Entry 4Q71 (X-ray diffraction, 2.20 A resolution); this record covers chains A and B.

Chain A (and B):
Protein: Proline dehydrogenase
From: Bradyrhizobium diazoefficiens USDA 110
Notes: EC 1.5.99.8, 1.2.1.88; chain B of this document is another copy of the same molecule, construct and numbering; everything in this record applies to it too
UniProtKB: Q89E26 (Q89E26_BRADU); numbering as in UniProt (aligned over 1-999)
Amino-acid sequence (1001 residues; numbered -1 to 999; the number before each row is that of its first residue; numbers below 1 keep their minus sign (Gly-1 is residue -1)):
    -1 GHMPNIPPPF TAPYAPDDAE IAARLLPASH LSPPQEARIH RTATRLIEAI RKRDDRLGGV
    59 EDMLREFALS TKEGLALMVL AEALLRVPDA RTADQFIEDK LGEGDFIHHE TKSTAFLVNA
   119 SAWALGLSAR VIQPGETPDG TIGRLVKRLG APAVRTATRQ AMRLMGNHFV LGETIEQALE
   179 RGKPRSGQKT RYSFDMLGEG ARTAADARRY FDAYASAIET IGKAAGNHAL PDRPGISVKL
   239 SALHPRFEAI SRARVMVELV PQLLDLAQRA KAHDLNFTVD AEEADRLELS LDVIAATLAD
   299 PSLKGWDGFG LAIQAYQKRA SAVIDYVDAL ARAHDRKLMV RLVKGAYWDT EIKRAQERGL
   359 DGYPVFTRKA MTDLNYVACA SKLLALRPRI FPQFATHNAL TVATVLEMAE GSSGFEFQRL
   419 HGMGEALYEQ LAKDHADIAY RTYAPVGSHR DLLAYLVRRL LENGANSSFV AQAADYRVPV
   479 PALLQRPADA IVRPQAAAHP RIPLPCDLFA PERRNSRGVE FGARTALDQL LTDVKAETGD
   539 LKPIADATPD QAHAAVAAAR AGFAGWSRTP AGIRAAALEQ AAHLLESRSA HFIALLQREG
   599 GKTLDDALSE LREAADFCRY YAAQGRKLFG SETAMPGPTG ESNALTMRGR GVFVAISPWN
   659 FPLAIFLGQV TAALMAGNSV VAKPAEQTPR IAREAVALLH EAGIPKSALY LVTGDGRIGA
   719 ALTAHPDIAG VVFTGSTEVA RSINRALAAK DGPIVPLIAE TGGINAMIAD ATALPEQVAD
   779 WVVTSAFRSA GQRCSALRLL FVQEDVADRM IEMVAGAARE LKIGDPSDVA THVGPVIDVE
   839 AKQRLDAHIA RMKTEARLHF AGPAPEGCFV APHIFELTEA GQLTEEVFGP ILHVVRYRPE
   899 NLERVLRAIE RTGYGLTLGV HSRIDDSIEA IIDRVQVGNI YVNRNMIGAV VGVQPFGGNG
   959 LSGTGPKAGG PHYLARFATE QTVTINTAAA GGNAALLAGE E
Not modelled in the structure: -1 to 0, 51-53, 123-127, 183-184, 536-541, 989-999 (chain B: -1 to 1, 51-54, 123-127, 183-185, 536-541, 990-999)
Sequence notes: expression tag (-1 to 0); engineered mutation Trp779 (Asp in Q89E26)
Residues lining bound ligands: FAD (flavin-adenine dinucleotide): Asp278, Ala279, Ala310, Gln312, Tyr314, Arg339, Val341, Lys342, Gly343, Ala344, Tyr345, Trp346, Phe364, Thr365, Arg366, Lys367, Thr370, Asp371, Ala393, Thr394, His395, Asn396, Thr399, Gln416, Arg417, Leu418, Tyr441, Ser465, Ser466, Phe467, Val468
Reported in the primary citation:
  - catalytic residues: Cys792 (citing earlier work)
  - mutagenesis - T348Y, S607Y: unchanged catalytic activity on substrate channeling
  - mutagenesis - D779W: decreased catalytic activity
  - mutagenesis - D779W: unchanged catalytic activity (PRODH activity)
  - mutagenesis - D779W: decreased catalytic activity on P5C/GSA
  - mutagenesis - D779W: decreased catalytic activity on succinate semialdehyde
  - mutagenesis - D779W: unchanged binding to NAD+
  - conformationally variable residues (side-chain flip): Gln775, His919
  - mutagenesis - D779W (81- and 941-fold): decreased catalytic activity (P5CDH activity)

Interface between chain A and chain B:
Pairs across the interface (141; chain A residue first):
  Thr69(A) - Ala987(B)  hydrogen bond (side chain-backbone)
  Thr69(A) - Ala988(B)  hydrogen bond (side chain-backbone)
  Ile350(A) - Thr637(B)
  Lys351(A) - Thr637(B)
  Lys351(A) - Gly638(B)  hydrogen bond (side chain-backbone)
  Lys351(A) - Asn984(B)  hydrogen bond
  Gln354(A) - Pro636(B)
  Gln354(A) - Thr637(B)  hydrogen bond (side chain-backbone)
  Leu459(A) - Ala987(B)
  Leu506(A) - Gly635(B)
  Phe507(A) - Pro634(B)  hydrophobic
  Arg566(A) - Asp931(B)  salt bridge
  Arg566(A) - Arg932(B)
  Met633(A) - Gly950(B)
  Met633(A) - Val951(B)
  Pro634(A) - Phe507(B)  hydrophobic
  Pro634(A) - Gly950(B)
  Pro634(A) - Val951(B)
  Gly635(A) - Leu506(B)
  Pro636(A) - Gln354(B)
  Thr637(A) - Ile350(B)
  Thr637(A) - Lys351(B)
  Thr637(A) - Gln354(B)  hydrogen bond (backbone-side chain)
  Gly638(A) - Lys351(B)  hydrogen bond (backbone-side chain)
  Glu639(A) - Arg942(B)  salt bridge
  Glu639(A) - Gln952(B)  hydrogen bond
  Asn641(A) - Val951(B)
  Asn641(A) - Gln952(B)  hydrogen bond
  Leu643(A) - Pro969(B)
  Met645(A) - His970(B)
  Arg646(A) - Ile930(B)  hydrogen bond (side chain-backbone)
  Arg646(A) - Asp931(B)  hydrogen bond (side chain-backbone)
  Arg646(A) - Val933(B)  hydrogen bond (side chain-backbone)
  Arg648(A) - Thr962(B)  hydrogen bond (side chain-backbone)
  Ala738(A) - Ile752(B)
  Arg739(A) - Lys748(B)
  Arg739(A) - Asp749(B)  salt bridge
  Asn742(A) - Ala746(B)
  Asn742(A) - Ile752(B)
  Arg743(A) - Ala746(B)  hydrogen bond (side chain-backbone)
  Arg743(A) - Ala747(B)  hydrogen bond (side chain-backbone)
  Arg743(A) - Lys748(B)  hydrogen bond (side chain-backbone)
  Arg743(A) - Asp749(B)  salt bridge
  Ala746(A) - Asn742(B)
  Ala746(A) - Arg743(B)  hydrogen bond (backbone-side chain)
  Ala746(A) - Ala746(B)  hydrophobic
  Ala747(A) - Arg743(B)  hydrogen bond (backbone-side chain)
  Lys748(A) - Arg739(B)
  Lys748(A) - Arg743(B)  hydrogen bond (backbone-side chain)
  Asp749(A) - Arg739(B)  salt bridge
  Asp749(A) - Arg743(B)  salt bridge
  Gly750(A) - Leu959(B)
  Pro751(A) - Gly958(B)
  Pro751(A) - Leu959(B)
  Ile752(A) - Ala738(B)
  Ile752(A) - Asn742(B)
  Ile752(A) - Leu755(B)  hydrophobic
  Ile752(A) - Thr962(B)
  Leu755(A) - Ile752(B)  hydrophobic
  Trp779(A) - Asn984(B)
  Ile930(A) - Arg646(B)  hydrogen bond (backbone-side chain)
  Ile930(A) - Gln979(B)
  Ile930(A) - Val981(B)  hydrophobic
  Asp931(A) - Arg566(B)  salt bridge
  Asp931(A) - Arg646(B)  hydrogen bond (backbone-side chain)
  Arg932(A) - Arg566(B)  hydrogen bond (backbone-side chain)
  Val933(A) - Arg646(B)  hydrogen bond (backbone-side chain)
  Val933(A) - Gln979(B)
  Gln934(A) - Arg648(B)
  Gln934(A) - Gln979(B)
  Val935(A) - Gln979(B)  hydrogen bond (backbone-side chain)
  Gly936(A) - Gln979(B)
  Gly936(A) - Thr980(B)  hydrogen bond (backbone-backbone)
  Asn937(A) - Thr980(B)
  Ile938(A) - Gln979(B)
  Ile938(A) - Thr980(B)  hydrogen bond (backbone-backbone)
  Ile938(A) - Val981(B)
  Ile938(A) - Thr982(B)  hydrogen bond (backbone-backbone)
  Tyr939(A) - Thr982(B)
  Val940(A) - Thr982(B)  hydrogen bond (backbone-backbone)
  Val940(A) - Ile983(B)
  Val940(A) - Asn984(B)  hydrogen bond (backbone-backbone)
  Asn941(A) - Asn984(B)  hydrogen bond (backbone-side chain)
  Arg942(A) - Glu639(B)  salt bridge
  Arg942(A) - Thr982(B)
  Gly950(A) - Met633(B)
  Gly950(A) - Pro634(B)
  Val951(A) - Met633(B)
  Val951(A) - Pro634(B)
  Val951(A) - Gly635(B)
  Val951(A) - Asn641(B)
  Gln952(A) - Glu639(B)  hydrogen bond
  Gln952(A) - Asn641(B)  hydrogen bond
  Gln952(A) - Thr982(B)
  Pro953(A) - Met633(B)  hydrophobic
  Pro953(A) - Thr980(B)  hydrogen bond (backbone-side chain)
  Asn957(A) - Thr977(B)  hydrogen bond
  Gly958(A) - Pro751(B)
  Leu959(A) - Gly750(B)
  Leu959(A) - Pro751(B)
  Thr962(A) - Arg648(B)  hydrogen bond (backbone-side chain)
  Thr962(A) - Ile752(B)
  Pro964(A) - Glu978(B)
  Lys965(A) - Glu978(B)  hydrogen bond (backbone-side chain)
  Lys965(A) - Gln979(B)
  Lys965(A) - Thr980(B)  hydrogen bond
  Pro969(A) - Leu643(B)
  His970(A) - Met645(B)
  His970(A) - Glu978(B)
  Arg974(A) - Arg974(B)
  Thr977(A) - Asn957(B)  hydrogen bond
  Glu978(A) - Pro964(B)
  Glu978(A) - Lys965(B)  hydrogen bond (side chain-backbone)
  Glu978(A) - His970(B)
  Gln979(A) - Ile930(B)
  Gln979(A) - Val933(B)
  Gln979(A) - Gln934(B)
  Gln979(A) - Val935(B)  hydrogen bond (side chain-backbone)
  Gln979(A) - Gly936(B)
  Gln979(A) - Ile938(B)
  Thr980(A) - Gly936(B)  hydrogen bond (backbone-backbone)
  Thr980(A) - Asn937(B)
  Thr980(A) - Ile938(B)  hydrogen bond (backbone-backbone)
  Thr980(A) - Pro953(B)  hydrogen bond (side chain-backbone)
  Thr980(A) - Lys965(B)  hydrogen bond
  Val981(A) - Ile930(B)  hydrophobic
  Val981(A) - Ile938(B)
  Thr982(A) - Ile938(B)  hydrogen bond (backbone-backbone)
  Thr982(A) - Tyr939(B)
  Thr982(A) - Val940(B)  hydrogen bond (backbone-backbone)
  Thr982(A) - Arg942(B)
  Thr982(A) - Gln952(B)
  Ile983(A) - Val940(B)
  Asn984(A) - Lys351(B)  hydrogen bond
  Asn984(A) - Trp779(B)
  Asn984(A) - Val940(B)  hydrogen bond (backbone-backbone)
  Asn984(A) - Asn941(B)  hydrogen bond (side chain-backbone)
  Ala987(A) - Thr69(B)  hydrogen bond (backbone-side chain)
  Ala987(A) - Leu459(B)
  Ala988(A) - Thr69(B)
  Ala988(A) - Leu459(B)
Also at the interface, not in a pair above, chain A (73 interface residues in all): Glu355, Leu626, Ala973, Ala986
Also at the interface, not in a pair above, chain B (75 interface residues in all): Glu355, Phe561, Leu626, Ala973, Ala986, Gly989

Summary:
The interface between chain A and chain B involves 73 residues on one side and 75 on the other, with 50
hydrogen bonds and 8 salt bridges. Polar contacts include Arg566(A)-Asp931(B), Glu639(A)-Arg942(B) and
Arg739(A)-Asp749(B). The paper reports the catalytic residue Cys792(A); D779W of chain A reduces catalytic
activity; 3 substitutions were tested in all.
Chain A and chain B are both Proline dehydrogenase (Bradyrhizobium diazoefficiens USDA 110); the structure,
Crystal Structure of Bradyrhizobium japonicum Proline Utilization A (PutA) Mutant D779W, was determined by
X-ray diffraction, deposited together with 4Q72 and 4Q73.
